PDB entry 5GPB | X-ray diffraction, 2.30 A resolution | chain A

# Chain A
Protein: Glycogen phosphorylase B
Organism: Oryctolagus cuniculus
Notes: EC 2.4.1.1
Reference sequence: P00489 (PHS2_RABIT); numbering as in UniProt (aligned over 1-842)
Sequence (842 residues; each row starts with the number of its first residue):
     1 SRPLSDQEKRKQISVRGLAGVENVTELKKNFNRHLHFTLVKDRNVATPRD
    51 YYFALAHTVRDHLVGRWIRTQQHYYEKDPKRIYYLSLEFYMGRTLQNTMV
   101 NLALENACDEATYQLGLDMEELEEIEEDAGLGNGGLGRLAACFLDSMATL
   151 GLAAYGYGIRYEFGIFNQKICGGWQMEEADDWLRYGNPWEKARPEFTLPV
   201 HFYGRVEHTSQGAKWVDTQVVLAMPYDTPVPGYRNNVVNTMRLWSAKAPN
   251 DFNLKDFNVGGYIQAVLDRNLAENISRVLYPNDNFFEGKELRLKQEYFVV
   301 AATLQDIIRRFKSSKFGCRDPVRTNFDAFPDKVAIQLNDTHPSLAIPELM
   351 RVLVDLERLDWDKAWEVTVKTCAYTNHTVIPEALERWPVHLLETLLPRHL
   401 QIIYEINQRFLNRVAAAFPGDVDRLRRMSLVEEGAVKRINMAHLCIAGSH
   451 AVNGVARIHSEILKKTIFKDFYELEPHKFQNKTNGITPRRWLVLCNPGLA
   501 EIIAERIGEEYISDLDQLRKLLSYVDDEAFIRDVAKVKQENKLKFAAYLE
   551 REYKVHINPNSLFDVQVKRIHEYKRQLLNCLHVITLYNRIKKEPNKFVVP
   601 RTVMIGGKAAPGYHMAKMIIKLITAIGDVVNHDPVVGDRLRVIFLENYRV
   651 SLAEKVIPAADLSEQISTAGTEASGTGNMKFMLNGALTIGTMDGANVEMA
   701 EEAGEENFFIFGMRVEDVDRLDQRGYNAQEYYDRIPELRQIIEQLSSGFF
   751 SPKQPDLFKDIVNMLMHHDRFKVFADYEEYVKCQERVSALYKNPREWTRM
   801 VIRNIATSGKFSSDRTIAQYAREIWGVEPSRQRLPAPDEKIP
Disordered / not traced: 1-9
Differences from the reference sequence: conflict Ile-380 (Leu in P00489)
UniProt features mapped onto this chain:
  - modified residue: Ser-747 (Phosphoserine)
Covalently attached groups: pyridoxal phosphate (PLP) linked to Lys-680
Small-molecule neighbours:
  - glucopyranosyl-1-methyl-phosphonic acid (GPM; (1S)-1,5-anhydro-1-(phosphonomethyl)-D-glucitol), molecule 1: Val-40, Val-45, Trp-67, Ile-68, Gln-71, Arg-193, Phe-196, Arg-242, Arg-309, Arg-310
  - glucopyranosyl-1-methyl-phosphonic acid (GPM), molecule 2: Gly-134, Gly-135, Leu-136, Leu-139, Asn-284, His-377, Val-455, Asn-484, Tyr-573, Lys-574, Glu-672, Ala-673, Ser-674, Gly-675, Thr-676
  - pyridoxal phosphate (PLP): Tyr-90, Gly-134, Gly-135, Arg-138, Trp-491, Val-567, Lys-568, Lys-574, Tyr-648, Arg-649, Val-650, Ala-653, Gln-665, Glu-672, Gly-675, Thr-676, Gly-677

# In short
Chain A binds glucopyranosyl-1-methyl-phosphonic acid. Pyridoxal phosphate is covalently linked to Lys-680.
Chain A is Glycogen phosphorylase B (Oryctolagus cuniculus); the structure, Comparison of the binding of
glucose and glucose-1-phosphate derivatives to T-state glycogen phosphorylase B, was determined by X-ray
diffraction, deposited together with 2GPB, 3GPB and 4GPB.
